8W2F - chains R and S of the 28 polymer chains in the assembly; structure by electron microscopy, 3.10 A resolution.

[Chain R]
Protein: Proteasome subunit alpha type
Source organism: Plasmodium falciparum 3D7
Notes: EC 3.4.25.1
UniProtKB: Q8IDG2 (Q8IDG2_PLAF7); numbering as in UniProt (aligned over 1-241)
Chain sequence (241 residues; numbered 1 to 241; the number before each row is that of its first residue):
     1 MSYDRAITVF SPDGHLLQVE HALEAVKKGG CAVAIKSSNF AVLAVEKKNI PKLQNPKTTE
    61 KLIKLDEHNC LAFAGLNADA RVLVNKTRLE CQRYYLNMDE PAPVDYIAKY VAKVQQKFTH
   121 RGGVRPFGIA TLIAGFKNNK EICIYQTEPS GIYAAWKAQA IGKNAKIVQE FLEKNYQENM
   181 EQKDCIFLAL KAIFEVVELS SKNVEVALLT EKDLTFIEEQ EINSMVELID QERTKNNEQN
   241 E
Disordered / not traced: 1, 224-241

[Chain S]
Protein: Proteasome subunit alpha type
Source organism: Plasmodium falciparum 3D7
Notes: EC 3.4.25.1
UniProtKB: Q8IBI3 (Q8IBI3_PLAF7); residue numbers follow UniProt; this construct covers 1-256
Chain sequence (256 residues; each row starts with the number of its first residue):
     1 MFSTRSEYDR GVNTFSPEGR LFQVEYALGA IKLGSTAVGI CVNDGVILAS ERRISSTLIE
    61 KDSVEKLLSI DDHIGCAMSG LMADARTLID YARVECNHYK FIYNENINIK SCVELISELA
   121 LDFSNLSDSK RKKIMSRPFG VALLIGGVDK NGPCLWYTEP SGTNTRFSAA SIGSAQEGAE
   181 LLLQENYKKD MTFEQAEILA LTVLRQVMED KLSTSNVEIC AIKKSDQTFY KYNTDDISRI
   241 IDVLPSPVYP TIDMTA
Disordered / not traced: 1-10, 128-133, 246-256

[Chain R / chain S interface]
Contacting residue pairs (51; chain R residue first):
  Ala6(R) - Ser136(S)
  Thr8(R) - Arg137(S)
  Val9(R) - Val12(S)  hydrophobic
  Val9(R) - Gln23(S)
  Phe10(R) - Gln23(S)  hydrogen bond (backbone-side chain)
  Phe10(R) - Tyr26(S)
  Phe10(R) - Leu81(S)  hydrophobic
  Phe10(R) - Arg137(S)
  Phe10(R) - Pro138(S)
  Phe10(R) - Gly140(S)
  Ser11(R) - Tyr26(S)
  Pro12(R) - Tyr26(S)  hydrophobic
  Gly14(R) - Tyr26(S)
  Gly14(R) - Ala30(S)
  Leu16(R) - Leu81(S)  hydrophobic
  Leu16(R) - Arg137(S)
  Lys36(R) - Glu60(S)  salt bridge
  Gln116(R) - Ala83(S)
  Gln116(R) - Asp84(S)  hydrogen bond
  Gln116(R) - Thr87(S)  hydrogen bond
  Gln116(R) - Arg137(S)
  Thr119(R) - Arg137(S)
  His120(R) - Asp84(S)  salt bridge
  His120(R) - Met135(S)
  His120(R) - Ser136(S)  hydrogen bond (backbone-backbone)
  His120(R) - Arg137(S)  hydrogen bond (side chain-backbone)
  His120(R) - Phe139(S)
  Arg121(R) - Ile134(S)
  Arg121(R) - Met135(S)  hydrogen bond
  Arg121(R) - Ser136(S)
  Gly122(R) - Ser136(S)
  Tyr145(R) - Ser63(S)
  Ser150(R) - Ala83(S)
  Gly151(R) - Ala83(S)
  Ile152(R) - Ala83(S)  hydrophobic
  Tyr153(R) - Arg86(S)  hydrogen bond
  Ala154(R) - Val64(S)  hydrophobic
  Ala155(R) - Ile59(S)
  Ala155(R) - Glu60(S)  hydrogen bond (backbone-backbone)
  Ala155(R) - Ser63(S)  hydrogen bond (backbone-side chain)
  Trp156(R) - Ser56(S)
  Trp156(R) - Leu58(S)
  Trp156(R) - Ile59(S)
  Trp156(R) - Glu60(S)
  Lys157(R) - Leu58(S)  hydrogen bond (backbone-backbone)
  Lys157(R) - Ile59(S)
  Lys157(R) - Glu60(S)
  Ala158(R) - Leu58(S)
  Leu172(R) - Leu58(S)  hydrophobic
  Glu173(R) - Thr57(S)
  Glu173(R) - Leu58(S)
Interface residues without a listed pair, chain R (30 interface residues in all): Asp13, Lys109, Gln169, Tyr176
Interface residues without a listed pair, chain S (27 interface residues in all): Ala27, Gly29, Ser55, Met82

[In short]
30 residues of chain R and 27 residues of chain S are in contact; the contacts include 10 hydrogen bonds and 2
salt bridges. Among the polar pairs are Lys36(R)-Glu60(S), His120(R)-Asp84(S) and Phe10(R)-Gln23(S).
Here chain R is Proteasome subunit alpha type and chain S is Proteasome subunit alpha type, both from
Plasmodium falciparum 3D7. Entry 8W2F (Plasmodium falciparum 20S proteasome bound to an inhibitor) was
determined by electron microscopy.
